Entry 8TUG (electron microscopy, 3.50 A resolution); this record covers chains M and N of the 16 polymer chains in the assembly.

== Chain M ==
Molecule: DNA repair and recombination protein RAD26
Organism: Saccharomyces cerevisiae
Amino-acid sequence (503 residues; row label = number of the first residue in the row; note: 66 numbers in that range are skipped by the numbering (no residue carries them; nothing is unmodelled there); X marks 503 residues of unknown identity (built as UNK)):
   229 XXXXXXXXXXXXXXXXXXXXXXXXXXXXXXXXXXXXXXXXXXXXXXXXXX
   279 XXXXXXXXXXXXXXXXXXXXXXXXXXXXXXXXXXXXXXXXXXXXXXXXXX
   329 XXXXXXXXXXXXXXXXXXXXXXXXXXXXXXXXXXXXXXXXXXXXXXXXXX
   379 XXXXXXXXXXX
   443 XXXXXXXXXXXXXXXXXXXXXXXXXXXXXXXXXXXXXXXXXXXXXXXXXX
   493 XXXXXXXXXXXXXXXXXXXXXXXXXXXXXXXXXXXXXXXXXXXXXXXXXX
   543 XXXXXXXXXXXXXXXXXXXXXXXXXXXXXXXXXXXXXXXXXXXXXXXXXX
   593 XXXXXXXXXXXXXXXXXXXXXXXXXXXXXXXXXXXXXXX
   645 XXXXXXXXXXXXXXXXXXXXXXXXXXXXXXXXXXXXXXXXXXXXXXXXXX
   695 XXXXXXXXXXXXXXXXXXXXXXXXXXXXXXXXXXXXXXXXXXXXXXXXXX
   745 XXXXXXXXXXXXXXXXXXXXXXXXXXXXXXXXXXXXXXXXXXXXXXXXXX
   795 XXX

== Chain N ==
Molecule: NTS (47-nt DNA)
Sequence (47 nucleotides; row label = number of the first residue in the row):
     1 CTAGTTGATCTCATATTTCATTCCTACTCAGGAGAAGGAGCAGAGCG

== Chain M / chain N interface ==
Chain N residues in contact with chain M, 11 residues: DT5, DT6, DG7, DA8, DA13, DT14, DA15, DT16, DT17, DT18, DC19

== Overview ==
No residue of chain M is in contact with chain N.
Chain M is DNA repair and recombination protein RAD26 (Saccharomyces cerevisiae) and chain N is NTS (47-nt
DNA); the structure, Cryo-EM structure of CPD-stalled Pol II in complex with Rad26 (engaged state), was
determined by electron microscopy together with 8TVP, 8TVQ, 8TVS, 8TVV, 8TVW, 8TVX and 8TVY from the same
study.
